Entry 1GW8 (electron microscopy, 13.30 A resolution (very low resolution: no residue pairs are listed; an interface is given only as per-side residue counts)); this record covers chains B and E of the 12 polymer chains in the assembly.

[Chain B (and E)]
Molecule: Major capsid protein
Organism: Bacteriophage PRD1
Notes: chain E of this document is another copy of the same molecule, construct and numbering; everything in this record applies to it too
Reference sequence: P22535 (COA3_BPPRD); residues 2002-2395 here correspond to UniProt positions 1-394 (UniProt number = residue number - 2001)
Sequence (394 residues; row label = number of the first residue in the row):
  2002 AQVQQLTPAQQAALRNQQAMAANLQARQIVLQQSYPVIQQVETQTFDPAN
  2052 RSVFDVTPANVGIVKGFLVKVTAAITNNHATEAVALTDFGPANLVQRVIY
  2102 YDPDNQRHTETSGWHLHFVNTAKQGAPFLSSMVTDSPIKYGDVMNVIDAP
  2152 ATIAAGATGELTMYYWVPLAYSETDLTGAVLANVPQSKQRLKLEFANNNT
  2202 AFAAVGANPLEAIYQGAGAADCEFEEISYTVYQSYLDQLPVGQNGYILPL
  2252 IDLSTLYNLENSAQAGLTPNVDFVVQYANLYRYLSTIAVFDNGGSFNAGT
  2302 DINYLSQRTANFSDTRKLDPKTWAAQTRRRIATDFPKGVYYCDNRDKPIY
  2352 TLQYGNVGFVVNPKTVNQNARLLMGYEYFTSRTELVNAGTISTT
Disordered / not traced: 2002-2012, 2386-2395

[Chain B / chain E interface]
At this resolution (13 A) residue pairs are not listed: 17 residues of chain B and 22 of chain E lie at the interface.

[Summary]
17 residues of chain B and 22 residues of chain E are in contact.
Chain B and chain E are both Major capsid protein (Bacteriophage PRD1); the structure, quasi-atomic resolution
model of bacteriophage PRD1 sus607 mutant, obtained by combined cryo-EM and X-ray crystallography, was
determined by electron microscopy together with 1GW7 from the same study.
